PDB entry 9ITJ | electron microscopy, 2.84 A resolution | chains C and E of the 26 polymer chains in the assembly

# Chain C
Name: ATP synthase subunit alpha
From: Chloroflexus aurantiacus J-10-fl
Notes: EC 7.1.2.2
UniProt: A9WGS6 (ATPA_CHLAA); residues 1-522 here = UniProt positions 1-522
Sequence (522 residues; numbered 1 to 522; the number before each row is that of its first residue):
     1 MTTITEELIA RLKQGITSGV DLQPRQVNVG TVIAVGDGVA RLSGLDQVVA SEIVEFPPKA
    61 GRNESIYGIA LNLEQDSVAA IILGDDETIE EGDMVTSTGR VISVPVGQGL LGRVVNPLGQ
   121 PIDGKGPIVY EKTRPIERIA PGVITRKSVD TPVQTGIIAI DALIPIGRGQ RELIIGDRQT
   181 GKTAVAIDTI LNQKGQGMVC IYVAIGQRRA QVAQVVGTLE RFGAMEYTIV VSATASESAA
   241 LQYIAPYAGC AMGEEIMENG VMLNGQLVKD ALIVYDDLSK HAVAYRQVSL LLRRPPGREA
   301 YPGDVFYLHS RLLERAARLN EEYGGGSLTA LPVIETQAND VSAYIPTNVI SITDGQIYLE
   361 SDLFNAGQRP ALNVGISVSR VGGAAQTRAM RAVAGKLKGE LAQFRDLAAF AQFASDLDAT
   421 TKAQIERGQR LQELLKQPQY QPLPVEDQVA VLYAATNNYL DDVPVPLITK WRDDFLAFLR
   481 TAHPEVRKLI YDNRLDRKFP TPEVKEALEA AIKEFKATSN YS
Not modelled in the structure: 1-3, 522
Ligand contacts: ATP (adenosine-5'-triphosphate): Arg178, Gln179, Thr180, Gly181, Lys182, Thr183, Ala184, Gln207, Glu335, Phe364, Arg369, Pro370, Gln437, Pro438, Gln439
Curated features (UniProtKB/Swiss-Prot):
  - binding site (ATP): Gly176 to Thr183
  - site: Ser377 (Required for activity)

# Chain E
Name: ATP synthase subunit beta
From: Chloroflexus aurantiacus J-10-fl
Notes: EC 7.1.2.2
UniProt: A9WGS4 (ATPB_CHLAA); residue numbers follow UniProt; this construct covers 1-471
Sequence (471 residues; row label = number of the first residue in the row):
     1 MPAKGVIQEI IGVVIRAKFP EDEVPEIYNA IEIPLGNGDR LVCEVQQQLG NGVVKAVAMG
    61 STDGLRRGLE VIDTGRPIAV PVGPATLGRV FNVLGDPIDG MGPIGPEVER RPIHRDPPSF
   121 EEQNTQAQIF ETGIKVIDLI APFTRGGKTA IFGGAGVGKT VVIQELIANI AKEQSGFSVF
   181 AGVGERSREG NDLIHEMKEA RIDENTTVFD KTVMVFGQMN EPPGARLRVG LTALTMAEYF
   241 RDEGRDILLF IDNIFRFVQA GSEVSSLLGR MPSQVGYQPT LGTEMGELQE RITSTKRGSI
   301 TSMQAVYVPA DDYTDPAPAT VFSHLDATIS LERSIAERAI FPAVDPLAST SRILDPNIVG
   361 EEHYRVAQEV KRVLQRYKDL KDIIAILGME ELSDEDKLTV QRARKIELFF SQPFTVAQQF
   421 TGRPGKYVPV KKTVESFARL LNGEGDHIPE SFFYMQGDFD DVLAAYEASQ K
Not modelled in the structure: 1-2, 469-471
Curated features (UniProtKB/Swiss-Prot):
  - binding site (ATP): Gly153 to Thr160

# How chain C and chain E interact
Contacting residue pairs (72; chain C residue first):
  Ser43(C) - Arg67(E)
  Leu45(C) - Arg67(E)  hydrogen bond (backbone-side chain)
  Asp46(C) - Arg67(E)
  Val48(C) - Leu65(E)
  Val48(C) - Arg66(E)
  Val49(C) - Asp63(E)
  Val49(C) - Gly64(E)
  Val49(C) - Leu65(E)
  Ala50(C) - Thr62(E)
  Ala50(C) - Asp63(E)
  Ala50(C) - Leu65(E)  hydrogen bond (backbone-backbone)
  Ser51(C) - Asp63(E)  hydrogen bond
  Leu71(C) - Ile10(E)
  Asn72(C) - Ile10(E)
  Asn72(C) - Ile11(E)
  Leu73(C) - Glu9(E)
  Leu73(C) - Ile10(E)  hydrogen bond (backbone-backbone)
  Leu73(C) - Leu65(E)
  Glu74(C) - Glu9(E)
  Glu74(C) - Ile11(E)
  Glu74(C) - Arg67(E)  hydrogen bond (backbone-side chain)
  Gln75(C) - Gln8(E)
  Gln75(C) - Glu9(E)
  Asp76(C) - Arg67(E)
  Ser77(C) - Arg67(E)  hydrogen bond (backbone-side chain)
  Val78(C) - Arg67(E)
  Glu137(C) - Asp63(E)
  Val143(C) - Ile98(E)  hydrophobic
  Val143(C) - Asn191(E)
  Val143(C) - Asp192(E)
  Val143(C) - Gln218(E)
  Ile144(C) - Ile98(E)
  Ile144(C) - Asp99(E)
  Ile144(C) - Gly100(E)
  Arg146(C) - Ser187(E)
  Arg146(C) - Asp192(E)
  Ser148(C) - Leu193(E)
  Val149(C) - Arg188(E)
  Arg294(C) - Ile11(E)
  Arg294(C) - Gly12(E)
  Pro295(C) - Ser266(E)
  Pro295(C) - Leu267(E)
  Pro295(C) - Gly269(E)
  Gly303(C) - Glu263(E)
  Asp304(C) - Leu267(E)
  Phe306(C) - Met219(E)  hydrophobic
  Phe306(C) - Arg226(E)
  Phe306(C) - Gln259(E)
  Phe306(C) - Glu263(E)
  Tyr307(C) - Gly60(E)
  Tyr307(C) - Asn220(E)
  Tyr307(C) - Glu221(E)
  Tyr307(C) - Pro222(E)
  Ser310(C) - Met219(E)  hydrogen bond (side chain-backbone)
  Ser310(C) - Asn220(E)  hydrogen bond (side chain-backbone)
  Arg311(C) - Asp63(E)  salt bridge
  Glu314(C) - Arg186(E)
  Glu314(C) - Ser187(E)  hydrogen bond
  Glu314(C) - Met219(E)
  Glu314(C) - Asn220(E)
  Asn348(C) - Gln259(E)  hydrogen bond
  Ser351(C) - Arg186(E)  hydrogen bond (backbone-side chain)
  Ser351(C) - Met219(E)
  Ile352(C) - Arg186(E)
  Thr353(C) - Arg186(E)
  Asp354(C) - Arg186(E)
  Asp354(C) - Arg188(E)  salt bridge
  Arg380(C) - Gly154(E)
  Arg380(C) - Ala155(E)
  Arg380(C) - Arg186(E)
  Arg380(C) - Glu189(E)  salt bridge
  Val381(C) - Arg188(E)
Other interface residues (no listed pair), chain C (50 interface residues in all): Gly44, Gln47, Val101, Ile139, Ala140, Lys147, Gly169, Arg171, Pro296, Gly297, Arg298, Ser342, Tyr344
Other interface residues (no listed pair), chain E (41 interface residues in all): Val13, Ser61, His195, Pro223, Gly276, Ala310

# In short
The interface between chain C and chain E involves 50 residues on one side and 41 on the other; the contacts
include 11 hydrogen bonds and 3 salt bridges. Among the polar pairs are Arg311(C)-Asp63(E),
Asp354(C)-Arg188(E) and Arg380(C)-Glu189(E). Chain C binds ATP.
Chain C is ATP synthase subunit alpha and chain E is ATP synthase subunit beta, both from Chloroflexus
aurantiacus J-10-fl; the structure, Chloroflexus aurantiacus ATP synthase, state 1, was determined by electron
microscopy, deposited together with 9ITK, 9ITL, 9ITM, 9ITN, 9ITO, 9ITP and 11 further entries.
